4JBG - chains B and C of the 4 polymer chains in the assembly; structure by X-ray diffraction, 1.75 A resolution.

== Chain B (and C) ==
Protein: Alcohol dehydrogenase (Zinc)
Organism: Pyrobaculum aerophilum
Notes: EC 1.1.1.1; chain C of this document is another copy of the same molecule, construct and numbering; everything in this record applies to it too
UniProt: Q8ZUP0 (Q8ZUP0_PYRAE); residues 1-331 here = UniProt positions 1-331
Amino-acid sequence (370 residues; row label = number of the first residue in the row; numbers below 1 keep their minus sign (Met-38 is residue -38)):
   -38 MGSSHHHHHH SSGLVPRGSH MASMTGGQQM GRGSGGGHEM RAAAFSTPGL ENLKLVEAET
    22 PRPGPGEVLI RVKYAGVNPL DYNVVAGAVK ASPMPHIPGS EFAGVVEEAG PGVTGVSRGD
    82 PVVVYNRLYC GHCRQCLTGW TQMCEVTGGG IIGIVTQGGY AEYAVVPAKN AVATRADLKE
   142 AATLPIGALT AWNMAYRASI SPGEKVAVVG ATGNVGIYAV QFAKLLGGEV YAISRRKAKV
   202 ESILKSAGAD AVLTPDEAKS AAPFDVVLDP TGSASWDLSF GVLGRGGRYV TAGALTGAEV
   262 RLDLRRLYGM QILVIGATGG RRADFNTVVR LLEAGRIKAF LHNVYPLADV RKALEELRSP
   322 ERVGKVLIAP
Unresolved in the structure: -38 to -2
Differences from the reference sequence: expression tag (-38 to 0)
Ion coordination: Zn2+: Cys91, Cys94, Cys97, Cys105
Reported in the primary citation:
  - binding site for chloride ion: Arg323
  - binding site for phosphate ion: Arg197
  - catalytic residues: Arg88 (proposed by the authors, not directly observed)

== Interface between chain B and chain C ==
Residue-residue contacts (17; chain B residue first):
  Trp153(B) - Pro163(C)  hydrophobic
  Pro163(B) - Trp153(C)  hydrophobic
  Pro163(B) - Leu186(C)  hydrophobic
  Pro163(B) - Leu187(C)  hydrophobic
  Pro163(B) - Thr288(C)
  Leu186(B) - Leu186(C)
  Leu186(B) - Leu187(C)
  Leu186(B) - Gly188(C)  hydrogen bond (backbone-backbone)
  Leu187(B) - Pro163(C)  hydrophobic
  Leu187(B) - Leu186(C)
  Gly188(B) - Leu186(C)  hydrogen bond (backbone-backbone)
  Thr288(B) - Pro163(C)
  Arg297(B) - Lys185(C)
  Arg297(B) - Gly188(C)  hydrogen bond (side chain-backbone)
  Arg297(B) - Gly189(C)  hydrogen bond (side chain-backbone)
  Arg297(B) - Glu190(C)
  Arg297(B) - Asp211(C)  salt bridge
Other interface residues (no listed pair), chain B (8 interface residues in all): Leu292
Other interface residues (no listed pair), chain C (11 interface residues in all): Gly164

== Overview ==
8 residues of chain B face 11 of chain C across their interface, with 4 hydrogen bonds and 1 salt bridge.
Polar contacts include Arg297(B)-Asp211(C), Arg297(B)-Gly188(C) and Arg297(B)-Gly189(C). Cys91(B), Cys94(B),
Cys97(B) and Cys105(B) coordinate Zn2+. The paper reports the catalytic residue Arg88(B); a binding site for
chloride ion at Arg323(B).
Both chains are Alcohol dehydrogenase (Zinc) (Pyrobaculum aerophilum). Entry 4JBG (1.75A resolution structure
of a thermostable alcohol dehydrogenase from Pyrobaculum aerophilum) was determined by X-ray diffraction
together with 4JBH and 4JBI from the same study.
